Entry 1RD8 (X-ray diffraction, 3.00 A resolution); this record covers chains E and F of the 6 polymer chains in the assembly.

Chain E:
Protein: hemagglutinin
Organism: Influenza A virus
Notes: fragment: Receptor binding domain, HA1 (residues 11-329)
Sequence (335 residues; each row starts with the number of its first residue; note: 2 numbers in that range are skipped by the numbering (no residue carries them; nothing is unmodelled there); a row labelled like 125A-125C holds insertion residues (125A, then the next letters in order)):
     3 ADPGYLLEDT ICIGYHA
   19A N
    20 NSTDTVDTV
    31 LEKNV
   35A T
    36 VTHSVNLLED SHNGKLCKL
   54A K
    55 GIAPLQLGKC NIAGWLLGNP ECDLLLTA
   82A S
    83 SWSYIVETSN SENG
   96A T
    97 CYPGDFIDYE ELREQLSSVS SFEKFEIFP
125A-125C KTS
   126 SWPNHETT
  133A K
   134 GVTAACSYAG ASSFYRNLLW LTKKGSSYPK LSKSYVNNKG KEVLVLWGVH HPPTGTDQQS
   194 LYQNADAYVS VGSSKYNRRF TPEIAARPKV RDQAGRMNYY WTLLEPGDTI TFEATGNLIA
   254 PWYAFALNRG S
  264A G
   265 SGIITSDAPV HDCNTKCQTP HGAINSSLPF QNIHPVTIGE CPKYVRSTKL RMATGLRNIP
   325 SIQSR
Disordered / not traced: 3-9
Sequence notes: cloning artifact (3-10)
Disulfides: Cys-52/Cys-277, Cys-64/Cys-76, Cys-97/Cys-139, Cys-281/Cys-305
Covalent attachments: N-acetylglucosamine (NAG) linked to Asn-34, Asn-95

Chain F:
Protein: hemagglutinin
Organism: Influenza A virus
Notes: fragment: Membrane fusion domain, HA2 (residues 1-175)
Sequence (182 residues; each row starts with the number of its first residue):
     1 GLFGAIAGFI EGGWTGMIDG WYGYHHQNEQ GSGYAADQKS TQNAIDGITN KVNSVIEKMN
    61 TQFTAVGKEF NNLERRIENL NKKVDDGFLD IWTYNAELLV LLENERTLDF HDSNVRNLYE
   121 KVKSQLKNNA KEIGNGCFEF YHKCDDACME SVRNGTYDYP KYSEESKLNR EEIDGVRSLV
   181 PR
Disordered / not traced: 176-182
Sequence notes: cloning artifact (177-182)
Disulfides: Cys-144/Cys-148

Chain E / chain F interface:
Disulfides between the chains: Cys-14(E)/Cys-137(F)
Residue-residue contacts (137; chain E residue first):
  Glu-10(E) with Glu-139(F)
  Asp-11(E) with Gln-27(F); Asn-28(F); Glu-29(F); Glu-139(F); Phe-140(F), hydrogen bond (backbone-backbone); Lys-143(F); Cys-144(F), hydrogen bond (side chain-backbone)
  Thr-12(E) with His-26(F); Gln-27(F), hydrogen bond (backbone-backbone); Phe-138(F); Phe-140(F); Met-149(F)
  Ile-13(E) with His-25(F); Cys-137(F); Phe-138(F), hydrogen bond (backbone-backbone); Phe-140(F), hydrophobic
  Cys-14(E) with Ile-6(F); Gly-23(F); Tyr-24(F); His-25(F), hydrogen bond (backbone-backbone); Gly-136(F); Cys-137(F), disulfide
  Ile-15(E) with Phe-3(F); Gly-23(F); Tyr-24(F), hydrophobic; Val-115(F); Tyr-119(F), hydrophobic; Val-122(F), hydrophobic; Gly-136(F), hydrogen bond (backbone-backbone)
  Gly-16(E) with Gly-4(F); Ile-6(F); Tyr-22(F); Gly-23(F), hydrogen bond (backbone-backbone); Val-115(F)
  Tyr-17(E) with Phe-3(F), hydrophobic; Gly-4(F), hydrogen bond (backbone-backbone); Ala-5(F); Ile-6(F), hydrogen bond (backbone-backbone); Trp-21(F); Tyr-22(F), hydrophobic; Val-115(F), hydrophobic
  His-18(E) with Ile-6(F), hydrogen bond (side chain-backbone); Gly-8(F); Ile-10(F); Glu-11(F); Gly-20(F); Trp-21(F), hydrogen bond (backbone-backbone)
  Ala-19(E) with Ile-10(F); Asp-19(F)
  Asn-19A(E) with Glu-11(F); Asp-19(F), hydrogen bond (backbone-backbone); Gly-20(F)
  Asn-20(E) with Ile-10(F)
  Val-25(E) with Asn-104(F)
  Asp-26(E) with Leu-101(F); Asn-104(F), hydrogen bond (backbone-side chain)
  Thr-27(E) with Leu-101(F); Asn-104(F); Glu-105(F)
  Val-28(E) with Leu-101(F), hydrogen bond (backbone-backbone); Leu-102(F), hydrophobic; Glu-105(F)
  Leu-31(E) with Glu-105(F)
  Val-35(E) with Leu-108(F), hydrophobic
  Val-36(E) with Leu-108(F), hydrophobic
  Thr-37(E) with Asp-19(F), hydrogen bond (side chain-backbone)
  His-38(E) with Met-17(F); Asp-19(F)
  Val-40(E) with Met-17(F), hydrophobic; Val-52(F), hydrophobic
  Leu-42(E) with Val-55(F), hydrophobic; Ile-56(F), hydrophobic; Val-100(F), hydrophobic
  Glu-106(E) with Glu-69(F); Asn-71(F), hydrogen bond
  Arg-109(E) with Glu-69(F), salt bridge
  Glu-110(E) with Lys-68(F), salt bridge
  Ser-265(E) with Val-66(F)
  Ser-291(E) with Ile-56(F)
  Pro-293(E) with Ile-56(F); Met-59(F)
  Phe-294(E) with Met-59(F), hydrophobic; Trp-92(F), hydrophobic; Ala-96(F), hydrophobic
  Thr-301(E) with Ala-65(F); Val-66(F)
  Ile-302(E) with Ala-65(F)
  Gly-303(E) with Gln-62(F); Phe-63(F); Thr-64(F); Ala-65(F), hydrogen bond (backbone-backbone)
  Cys-305(E) with Gln-62(F), hydrogen bond (backbone-side chain)
  Lys-307(E) with Met-59(F); Gln-62(F); Trp-92(F)
  Tyr-308(E) with Leu-89(F), hydrophobic
  Val-309(E) with Leu-89(F); Trp-92(F); Thr-93(F)
  Arg-310(E) with Leu-89(F); Asp-90(F), salt bridge; Thr-93(F), hydrogen bond (backbone-side chain)
  Ser-311(E) with Thr-93(F); Glu-97(F), hydrogen bond
  Leu-314(E) with Glu-97(F)
  Arg-315(E) with Val-100(F); Asn-104(F), hydrogen bond (backbone-side chain)
  Met-316(E) with Val-52(F), hydrophobic; Val-55(F), hydrophobic; Asn-104(F)
  Ala-317(E) with Asn-104(F), hydrogen bond (backbone-side chain); Thr-107(F)
  Thr-318(E) with Met-17(F), hydrogen bond (side chain-backbone); Ile-18(F); Ile-48(F); Val-52(F); His-111(F), hydrogen bond (backbone-side chain)
  Gly-319(E) with Met-17(F), hydrogen bond (backbone-backbone); Ile-18(F); Leu-108(F); His-111(F), hydrogen bond (backbone-side chain)
  Leu-320(E) with Ile-18(F), hydrophobic; Gly-20(F); Trp-21(F); Tyr-22(F), hydrophobic; His-111(F)
  Arg-321(E) with Leu-108(F); Asp-112(F)
  Ser-325(E) with Asp-112(F), hydrogen bond
  Gln-327(E) with Leu-2(F)
  Ser-328(E) with Gly-1(F), hydrogen bond (backbone-backbone); Leu-2(F), hydrogen bond (backbone-backbone); Phe-3(F), hydrogen bond (backbone-backbone); Asp-112(F)
  Arg-329(E) with Gly-1(F), covalent bond; Leu-2(F), hydrogen bond (backbone-backbone)
Other interface residues (no listed pair), chain E (60 interface residues in all): Lys-54A, Gly-264A, Ile-267, Ser-290, Leu-292, Val-300, Glu-304, Pro-306, Lys-313
Other interface residues (no listed pair), chain F (71 interface residues in all): Gly-12, Asn-60, Gly-67, Phe-70, Glu-74, Glu-103, Leu-118, His-142, Asp-145, Val-152

In short:
The interface between chain E and chain F involves 60 residues on one side and 71 on the other, with 1
disulfide bond, 1 covalent bond, 31 hydrogen bonds and 3 salt bridges. Polar contacts include
Arg-109(E)/Glu-69(F), Glu-110(E)/Lys-68(F) and Arg-310(E)/Asp-90(F).
Chain E is hemagglutinin and chain F is hemagglutinin, both from Influenza A virus; the structure, Crystal
Structure of the 1918 Human H1 Hemagglutinin Precursor (HA0), was determined by X-ray diffraction.
